Entry 3IDI (X-ray diffraction, 2.10 A resolution); this record covers chains A and B of the 3 polymer chains in the assembly.

# Chain A
Name: 2F5 Fab light chain
From: Homo sapiens
Notes: antibody fragment or engineered binder
Amino-acid sequence (214 residues; each row starts with the number of its first residue):
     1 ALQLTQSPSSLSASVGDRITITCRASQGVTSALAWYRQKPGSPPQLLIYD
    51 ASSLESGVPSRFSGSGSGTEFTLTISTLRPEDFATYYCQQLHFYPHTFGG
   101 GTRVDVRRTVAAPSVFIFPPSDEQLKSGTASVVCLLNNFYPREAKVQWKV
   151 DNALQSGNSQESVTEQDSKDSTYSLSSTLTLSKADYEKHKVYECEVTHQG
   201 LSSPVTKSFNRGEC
Disordered / not traced: 214
Disulfides: Cys23-Cys88, Cys134-Cys194

# Chain B
Name: 2F5 Fab heavy chain
From: Homo sapiens
Notes: antibody fragment or engineered binder
Amino-acid sequence (237 residues; each row starts with the number of its first residue; a row labelled like 35A-35B holds insertion residues (35A, then the next letters in order)):
     1 RITLKESGPPLVKPTQTLTLTCSFSGFSLSDFGVG
35A-35B VG
    36 WIRQPPGKALEWLAIIYSDDDKRYSPSLNTRLTITKDTSKNQVVLVM
82A-82C TRV
    83 SPVDTATYFCAHRRGPTT
100A-100N LFGVPIARGPVNAM
   101 DVWGQGITVTISSTSTKGPSVFPLAPSSKSTSGGTAALGCLVKDYFPEPV
   151 TVSWNSGALTSGVHTFPAVLQSSGLYSLSSVVTVPSSSLGTQTYTCNVNH
   201 KPSNTKVDKRVEPKSCDK
Disordered / not traced: 100, 100A-100H, 128-133, 214-218
Disulfides: Cys22-Cys92, Cys140-Cys196

# How chain A and chain B interact
Contacting residue pairs - 74 pairs, chain A then chain B:
  Ala32(A) - Asn100L(B)
  Ala34(A) - Asn100L(B)
  Ala34(A) - Ala100M(B)  hydrophobic
  Tyr36(A) - Ala100M(B)
  Tyr36(A) - Met100N(B)  hydrogen bond (side chain-backbone)
  Tyr36(A) - Trp103(B)
  Gln38(A) - Gln39(B)  hydrogen bond
  Pro43(A) - Phe91(B)  hydrophobic
  Pro43(A) - Gly104(B)
  Pro44(A) - Leu45(B)  hydrophobic
  Pro44(A) - Trp103(B)
  Leu46(A) - Arg96(B)
  Leu46(A) - Ala100M(B)  hydrophobic
  Leu46(A) - Asp101(B)
  Tyr49(A) - Arg96(B)
  Tyr49(A) - Gly100I(B)
  Tyr49(A) - Pro100J(B)  hydrophobic
  Tyr49(A) - Asn100L(B)
  Tyr49(A) - Ala100M(B)  hydrophobic
  Asp50(A) - Gly100I(B)
  Asp50(A) - Asn100L(B)  hydrogen bond
  Glu55(A) - Arg96(B)  salt bridge
  Tyr87(A) - Gln39(B)  hydrogen bond
  Tyr87(A) - Lys43(B)  hydrogen bond (side chain-backbone)
  Tyr87(A) - Ala44(B)
  Tyr87(A) - Leu45(B)  hydrophobic
  Gln89(A) - Trp47(B)
  Gln89(A) - Met100N(B)
  Leu91(A) - Arg95(B)
  Leu91(A) - Ala100M(B)
  Tyr94(A) - Trp47(B)  hydrophobic
  Tyr94(A) - Tyr52(B)  hydrogen bond
  Tyr94(A) - Arg58(B)
  Pro95(A) - Trp47(B)  hydrophobic
  Pro95(A) - Pro61(B)
  His96(A) - Trp47(B)
  His96(A) - Arg95(B)
  Phe98(A) - Ile37(B)  hydrophobic
  Phe98(A) - Leu45(B)  hydrophobic
  Phe98(A) - Trp103(B)  hydrophobic
  Gly99(A) - Ala44(B)
  Gly100(A) - Ala44(B)
  Phe116(A) - Thr135(B)
  Phe116(A) - Ala137(B)  hydrophobic
  Phe118(A) - Leu124(B)
  Phe118(A) - Ala125(B)
  Phe118(A) - Ala137(B)
  Ser121(A) - Phe122(B)
  Ser121(A) - Pro123(B)
  Glu123(A) - Phe122(B)
  Glu123(A) - Lys209(B)  salt bridge
  Gln124(A) - Phe122(B)
  Gln124(A) - Lys143(B)
  Ser131(A) - Leu141(B)
  Ser131(A) - Lys143(B)
  Val133(A) - Leu124(B)  hydrophobic
  Leu135(A) - Phe166(B)  hydrophobic
  Leu135(A) - Val181(B)  hydrophobic
  Asn137(A) - His164(B)  hydrogen bond
  Asn137(A) - Thr183(B)
  Asn138(A) - His164(B)  hydrogen bond
  Gln160(A) - Val169(B)
  Gln160(A) - Leu170(B)  hydrogen bond (side chain-backbone)
  Gln160(A) - Gln171(B)
  Glu161(A) - Val169(B)
  Ser162(A) - Phe166(B)
  Ser162(A) - Pro167(B)  hydrogen bond (side chain-backbone)
  Val163(A) - Pro167(B)
  Thr164(A) - Phe166(B)
  Ser174(A) - His164(B)  hydrogen bond
  Ser174(A) - Phe166(B)
  Leu175(A) - Phe166(B)
  Ser176(A) - Phe166(B)
  Ser176(A) - Ser179(B)  hydrogen bond
Interface residues without a listed pair, chain A (40 interface residues in all): Ser31, Leu33, Thr129
Interface residues without a listed pair, chain B (47 interface residues in all): Ile50, Ser60, Val100K, Gln105, Val121, Pro126, Ala136, Leu138, Thr165

# Overview
The interface between chain A and chain B involves 40 residues on one side and 47 on the other, with 12
hydrogen bonds and 2 salt bridges. Among the polar pairs are Glu55(A)-Arg96(B), Glu123(A)-Lys209(B) and
Tyr36(A)-Met100N(B).
Chain A is 2F5 Fab light chain and chain B is 2F5 Fab heavy chain, both from Homo sapiens; the structure,
Crystal structure of the HIV-1 Cross Neutralizing Monoclonal Antibody 2F5 Fab' fragment in complex with gp41
..., was determined by X-ray diffraction, deposited together with 1U8H, 1U8I, 1U8J, 1U8L, 1U8M, 1U8N and 14
further entries.
